PDB entry 9AUG | electron microscopy, 3.80 A resolution | chains D and F of the 12 polymer chains in the assembly

Chain D (and F):
Name: HIV-1 BG505 DS-SOSIP glycoprotein gp41
Source organism: Human immunodeficiency virus 1
Notes: chain F of this document is another copy of the same molecule, construct and numbering; everything in this record applies to it too
UniProt: Q2N0S6 (Q2N0S6_9HIV1); residues 512-664 here correspond to UniProt positions 509-661 (UniProt number = residue number - 3)
Amino-acid sequence (153 residues; each row starts with the number of its first residue):
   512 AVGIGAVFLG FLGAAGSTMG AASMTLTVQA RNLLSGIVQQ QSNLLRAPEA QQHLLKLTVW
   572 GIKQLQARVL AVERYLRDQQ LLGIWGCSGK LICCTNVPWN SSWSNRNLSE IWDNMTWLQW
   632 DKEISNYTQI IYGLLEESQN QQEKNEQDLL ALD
Not modelled in the structure: 512-519, 547-568
Construct notes: conflict P559 (Ile556 in Q2N0S6), C605 (Thr602 in Q2N0S6)
Cystine bridges: C598-C604

How chain D and chain F interact:
Residue-residue contacts - 29 pairs, chain D then chain F:
  S534(D) with N651(F); K655(F)
  M535(D) with E648(F); N651(F), hydrogen bond (backbone-side chain); K655(F)
  T536(D) with N651(F)
  L537(D) with N651(F)
  T538(D) with E647(F); N651(F)
  R542(D) with R588(F); Q591(F); E647(F), salt bridge
  L545(D) with L587(F), hydrophobic; R588(F); Q591(F)
  L576(D) with L576(F), hydrophobic; Q577(F)
  R579(D) with V580(F); E584(F)
  V583(D) with E584(F); L587(F), hydrophobic
  Y586(D) with L587(F), hydrophobic; Q591(F)
  L587(D) with L587(F), hydrophobic
  K601(D) with E654(F)
  L602(D) with N651(F)
  I603(D) with E654(F); Q658(F)
  C605(D) with Q658(F), hydrogen bond
Also at the interface, not in a pair above, chain D (19 interface residues in all): S546, V580, G600
Also at the interface, not in a pair above, chain F (17 interface residues in all): V583, G594, I595, Q650

Overview:
19 residues of chain D and 17 residues of chain F are in contact, with 2 hydrogen bonds and 1 salt bridge.
Polar contacts include R542(D)-E647(F), M535(D)-N651(F) and C605(D)-Q658(F).
Both chains are HIV-1 BG505 DS-SOSIP glycoprotein gp41 (Human immunodeficiency virus 1). Entry 9AUG (Cryo-EM
structure of CH848.d949.10.17.GS-DH270.UCA3.G57R) was determined by electron microscopy (same publication as
9AUH and 9AUI).
